PDB entry 7YDS | X-ray diffraction, 2.30 A resolution | chains A and B of the 3 polymer chains in the assembly

Chain A:
Protein: Programmed cell death 1 ligand 1
Organism: Homo sapiens
Reference sequence: Q9NZQ7 (PD1L1_HUMAN); residue numbers follow UniProt; this construct covers 1-136
Sequence (147 residues; each row starts with the number of its first residue):
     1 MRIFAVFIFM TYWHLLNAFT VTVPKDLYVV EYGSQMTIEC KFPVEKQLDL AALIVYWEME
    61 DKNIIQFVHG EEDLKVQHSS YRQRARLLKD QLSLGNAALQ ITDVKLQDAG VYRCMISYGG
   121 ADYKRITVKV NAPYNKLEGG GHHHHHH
Unresolved in the structure: 1-17, 135-147
Disulfides: Cys40-Cys114
Construct notes: engineered mutation Gln35 (Asn in Q9NZQ7); expression tag (137-147)

Chain B:
Protein: Anti-PDL1-VH-CH1
Organism: Homo sapiens
Sequence (221 residues; numbered 1 to 221; the number before each row is that of its first residue):
     1 DVQLVESGGG LVQPGGSLRL SCTVSGIDLS SYDMTWVRQA PGKGLEYIGY ISYVSRTYYA
    61 DSVKGRFTIS KDTSKNTVYL QMNSLRAEDT AVYYCARDRP DGAATNLWGQ GTLVTVSSAS
   121 TKGPSVFPLA PSSKSTSGGT AALGCLVKDY FPEPVTVSWN SGALTSGVHT FPAVLQSSGL
   181 YSLSSVVTVP SSSLGTQTYI CNVNHKPSNT KVDKKVEPKS C
Unresolved in the structure: 221
Disulfides: Cys22-Cys95, Cys145-Cys201

Interface between chain A and chain B:
Contacting residue pairs - 24 pairs, chain A then chain B:
  Glu58(A) with Tyr53(B)
  Glu60(A) with Arg56(B)
  Asp61(A) with Arg56(B), salt bridge; Tyr58(B)
  Val111(A) with Tyr53(B), hydrophobic
  Arg113(A) with Ser31(B), hydrogen bond (side chain-backbone); Tyr32(B); Asp33(B), salt bridge; Tyr53(B); Arg99(B)
  Met115(A) with Ala103(B), hydrophobic
  Ala121(A) with Tyr32(B); Ala103(B)
  Asp122(A) with Tyr32(B), hydrogen bond
  Tyr123(A) with Ser31(B); Tyr32(B), hydrogen bond (backbone-side chain); Asp98(B), hydrogen bond; Arg99(B), hydrogen bond; Ala103(B); Ala104(B), hydrophobic
  Lys124(A) with Ser31(B)
  Arg125(A) with Ser30(B), hydrogen bond (side chain-backbone); Ser31(B), hydrogen bond (backbone-side chain); Tyr53(B), hydrogen bond (side chain-backbone)
Other interface residues (no listed pair), chain A (12 interface residues in all): Tyr112
Other interface residues (no listed pair), chain B (13 interface residues in all): Val54, Gly102

Summary:
Chain A and chain B form an interface of 12 and 13 residues respectively; the contacts include 8 hydrogen
bonds and 2 salt bridges. Polar pairs include Asp61(A)-Arg56(B), Arg113(A)-Asp33(B) and Arg113(A)-Ser31(B).
Chain A is Programmed cell death 1 ligand 1 and chain B is Anti-PDL1-VH-CH1, both from Homo sapiens; the
structure, The structure of the bispecific antibody targeted PD-L1 and 4-1BB, was determined by X-ray
diffraction.
